7Z0O - chains A and D of the 10 polymer chains in the assembly; structure by electron microscopy, 2.80 A resolution.

[Chain A]
Protein: Histone H3
From: Saccharomyces cerevisiae
UniProt: P61830 (H3_YEAST); numbering as in UniProt (aligned over 1-136)
Sequence (136 residues; each row starts with the number of its first residue):
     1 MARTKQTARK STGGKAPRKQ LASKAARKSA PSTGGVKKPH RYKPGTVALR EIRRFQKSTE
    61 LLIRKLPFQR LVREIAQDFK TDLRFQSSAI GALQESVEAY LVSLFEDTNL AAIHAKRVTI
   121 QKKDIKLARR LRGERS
Disordered / not traced: 1-39, 134-136
UniProt features mapped onto this chain:
  - modified residue: Lys5 (N6,N6,N6-trimethyllysine), Lys10 (N6-acetyllysine), Ser11 (Phosphoserine), Lys15 (N6,N6-dimethyllysine), Lys19 (N6-acetyllysine), Lys24 (N6-acetyllysine), Lys28 (N6,N6,N6-trimethyllysine), Lys37 (N6,N6,N6-trimethyllysine), Lys38 (N6-acetyllysine), Lys57 (N6-acetyllysine), Lys65 (N6-acetyllysine), Lys80 (N6,N6,N6-trimethyllysine)
  - mutagenesis: Ser11 (S11A: Impairs histone H3 phosphorylation and reduces transcription of some GCN5 regulated genes), Arg53 (R53A/K/Q: Lethal), Lys57 (K57A/Q/R: Increases sensitivity to genotoxic agents inducing DNA breaks during replication), Lys80 (K80A/P/Q: Compromises telomeric silencing), Thr119 (T119A/E: Lethal)

[Chain D]
Protein: RNA polymerase I-specific transcription initiation factor RRN5
From: Saccharomyces cerevisiae
UniProt: Q02983 (RRN5_YEAST); residue numbers follow UniProt; this construct covers 1-363
Sequence (364 residues; row label = number of the first residue in the row; numbering starts at 0):
     0 SMEHQQLRKY VELYNKEVEE FYNGAASGRP AEFHPSKVHV KSIHEKAGTA NAGVEISSVG
    60 VDWDSEEKNT FFWCLSRYSI HRVDEWRSLL PRKSAMEILG YYRLLRRASA SARSRKAGDD
   120 GAPIAYEMSA EWVALETKLS ETVMAITEGA AEVADEEGHC EGLIDYESWK RRWVAIYSHS
   180 RIAEIRPLPR HALPLSRSAT QTLERCVSRY TRTLLWCTAL AGMASRSVSA RAAESRGHKS
   240 LPTVVTRRQV ERALCTEARS RDLHVLPRRI VLTLRKWELD YPREGKLFRT KEMAHLFLQS
   300 QLSRRDAPPV HQDENQENQE NQENQEQDNT ASEGESEAER DEIDEADLFR SALHENQLLK
   360 WLSK
Disordered / not traced: 0-2, 25-30, 45-54, 115-120, 232-238, 303-338
Sequence notes: expression tag (0)
What the authors report for this chain:
  - binding site for Non-template DNA: Arg189

[Interface between chain A and chain D]
Contacting residue pairs (78; chain A residue first):
  His40(A) with Ile55(D)
  Arg41(A) with Ile55(D); Ser56(D), hydrogen bond (backbone-backbone)
  Tyr42(A) with Ser56(D); Val58(D), hydrophobic
  Lys43(A) with Ser56(D), hydrogen bond (backbone-backbone); Ser57(D); Val58(D), hydrogen bond (backbone-backbone)
  Pro44(A) with His38(D); Lys40(D); Val58(D), hydrophobic
  Gly45(A) with Lys36(D); Ser41(D), hydrogen bond (backbone-side chain); Val58(D), hydrogen bond (backbone-backbone)
  Thr46(A) with Ser35(D)
  Val47(A) with His43(D); Glu44(D); Leu104(D), hydrophobic
  Leu49(A) with Glu44(D)
  Arg50(A) with Glu31(D)
  Glu51(A) with Phe32(D); Lys67(D), salt bridge; Phe71(D); Tyr100(D)
  Ile52(A) with Ala107(D), hydrophobic; Ser108(D)
  Arg53(A) with Ala111(D); Arg112(D), hydrogen bond (side chain-backbone); Arg114(D)
  Arg54(A) with Phe32(D); Phe71(D)
  Phe55(A) with Phe71(D); Leu74(D), hydrophobic; Tyr101(D), hydrophobic; Leu104(D), hydrophobic; Arg105(D); Ser108(D)
  Gln56(A) with Ser108(D)
  Lys57(A) with Ala121(D); Pro122(D)
  Ser58(A) with Phe71(D)
  Thr59(A) with Leu74(D); Tyr101(D)
  Glu95(A) with His80(D), salt bridge
  Ala99(A) with Ser78(D)
  Val102(A) with Ser75(D); Arg76(D)
  Ser103(A) with Arg81(D), hydrogen bond
  Glu106(A) with Phe20(D); Arg76(D), salt bridge; Tyr77(D)
  Asn109(A) with Phe20(D)
  Leu110(A) with Tyr21(D)
  Ile113(A) with Tyr13(D), hydrogen bond (backbone-side chain); Phe20(D), hydrophobic
  Ala115(A) with Ser139(D); Met143(D)
  Lys116(A) with Tyr9(D), hydrogen bond (backbone-side chain); Tyr13(D); Ser139(D); Met143(D)
  Arg117(A) with Tyr9(D); Tyr13(D); Glu135(D); Ser139(D)
  Val118(A) with Tyr9(D); Tyr13(D), hydrophobic; Glu16(D); Glu135(D), hydrogen bond (backbone-side chain)
  Thr119(A) with Val132(D); Glu135(D), hydrogen bond (backbone-side chain)
  Gln121(A) with Thr136(D)
  Lys123(A) with Glu183(D)
  Lys126(A) with Glu183(D)
  Arg130(A) with Ile181(D); Glu183(D), salt bridge; Lys275(D); Glu277(D), salt bridge
Interface residues without a listed pair, chain A (38 interface residues in all): Glu60, Leu127
Interface residues without a listed pair, chain D (53 interface residues in all): Val17, His33, Trp72, Ser113, Met127, Trp131

[Overview]
38 residues of chain A face 53 of chain D across their interface, with 11 hydrogen bonds and 5 salt bridges.
Polar pairs include Glu51(A)-Lys67(D), Glu95(A)-His80(D) and Glu106(A)-Arg76(D). From UniProt: 5 mutagenesis
sites on chain A. From the paper: a binding site for Non-template DNA at Arg189(D).
Chain A is Histone H3 and chain D is RNA polymerase I-specific transcription initiation factor RRN5, both from
Saccharomyces cerevisiae; the structure, Structure of transcription factor UAF in complex with TBP and 35S
rRNA promoter DNA, was determined by electron microscopy.
